PDB entry 5JUZ | X-ray diffraction, 2.40 A resolution | chain F

== Chain F ==
Protein: Farnesyl pyrophosphate synthase
From: Homo sapiens
Notes: EC 2.5.1.10, 2.5.1.1
UniProt: P14324 (FPPS_HUMAN); residues 1-353 here correspond to UniProt positions 67-419 (UniProt number = residue number + 66)
Sequence (375 residues; each row starts with the number of its first residue; numbers below 1 keep their minus sign (Met-21 is residue -21)):
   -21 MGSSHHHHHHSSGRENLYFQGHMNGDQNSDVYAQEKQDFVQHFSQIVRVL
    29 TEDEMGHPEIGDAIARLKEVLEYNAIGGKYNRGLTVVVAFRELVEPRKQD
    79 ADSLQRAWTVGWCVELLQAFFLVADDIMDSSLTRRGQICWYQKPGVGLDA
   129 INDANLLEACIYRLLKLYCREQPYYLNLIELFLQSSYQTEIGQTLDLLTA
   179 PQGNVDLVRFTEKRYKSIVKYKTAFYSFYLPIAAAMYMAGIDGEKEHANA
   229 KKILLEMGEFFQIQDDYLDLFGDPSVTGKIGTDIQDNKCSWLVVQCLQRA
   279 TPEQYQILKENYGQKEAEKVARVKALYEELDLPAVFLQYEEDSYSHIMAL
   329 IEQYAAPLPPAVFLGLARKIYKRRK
Disordered / not traced: -21 to 9, 31-34, 181, 351-353
Sequence notes: initiating methionine (-21); expression tag (-20 to 0)
Residues lining bound ligands: YL4 ([(R)-(2,3-dihydro-1-benzofuran-5-yl){[6-(4-methylphenyl)thieno[2,3-d]pyrimidin-4-yl]amino}methyl]phosphonic acid): Gly55, Gly56, Lys57, Asn59, Arg60, Thr63, Arg113, Ser205, Phe206, Phe239, Asp243, Thr255, Leu344, Lys347, Ile348
Swiss-Prot annotation at these positions:
  - binding site (isopentenyl diphosphate): Lys57, Arg60, Gln96, Arg113
  - binding site (Mg(2+)): Asp103, Asp107
  - binding site (dimethylallyl diphosphate): Arg112, Lys200, Thr201, Gln240, Lys257, Lys266
  - site (Important for determining product chain length): Phe98, Phe99
  - modified residue: Lys57 (N6-(2-hydroxyisobutyryl)lysine), Lys287 (N6-acetyllysine)

== Summary ==
Chain F binds compound YL4. Curated annotation (UniProt) lists 4 isopentenyl diphosphate-binding residues,
Mg2+-binding residues Asp103 and Asp107 and 6 dimethylallyl diphosphate-binding residues.
Chain F is Farnesyl pyrophosphate synthase (Homo sapiens); the structure, Crystal structure of human FPPS in
complex with an allosteric inhibitor CL-06-057, was determined by X-ray diffraction (same publication as 5JV0,
5JV1, 5JV2 and 5KSX).
